Entry 3MM8 (X-ray diffraction, 2.28 A resolution); this record covers chains B and D of the 4 polymer chains in the assembly.

[Chain B]
Name: Sulfite reductase, dissimilatory-type subunit beta
From: Archaeoglobus fulgidus
Notes: EC 1.8.99.3
Reference sequence: Q59110 (DSRB_ARCFU); numbering as in UniProt (aligned over 1-366)
Amino-acid sequence (366 residues; numbered 1 to 366; the number before each row is that of its first residue):
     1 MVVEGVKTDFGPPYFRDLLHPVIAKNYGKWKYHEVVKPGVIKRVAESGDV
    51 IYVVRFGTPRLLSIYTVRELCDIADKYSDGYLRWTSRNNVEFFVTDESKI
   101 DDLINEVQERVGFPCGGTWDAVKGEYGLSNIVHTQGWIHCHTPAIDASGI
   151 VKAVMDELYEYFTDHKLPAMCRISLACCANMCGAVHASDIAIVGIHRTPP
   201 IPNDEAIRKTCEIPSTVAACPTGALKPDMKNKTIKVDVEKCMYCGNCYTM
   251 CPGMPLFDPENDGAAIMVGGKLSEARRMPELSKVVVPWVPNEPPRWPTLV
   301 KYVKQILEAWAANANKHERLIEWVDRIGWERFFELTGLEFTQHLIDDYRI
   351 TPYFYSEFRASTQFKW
Unresolved in the structure: 1-3
UniProt features mapped onto this chain:
  - binding site ([4Fe-4S] cluster): C140, C177, C178, C182, C220, C241, C244, C247
  - binding site (siroheme): C182
Disulfide bonds: C211-C251
Ion coordination: 4Fe-4S cluster Fe site 1: T134, C140, C177, C178, C182; 4Fe-4S cluster Fe site 2: C220, C241, C244, C247
Residues lining bound ligands:
  - 4Fe-4S cluster (SF4), molecule 1: T134, Q135, G136, C140, T142, P143, A176, C177, C178, N180, M181, C182
  - 4Fe-4S cluster (SF4), molecule 2: P200, A219, C220, P221, T222, A224, L225, V236, K240, C241, M242, Y243, C244, G245, N246, C247, L256
  - siroheme (SRM), molecule 1: H33, V35, I41, R43, R55, R83, T85, S86, R87, N89, E91, G117, T118, W119, A121, Y126, S129, M170, R172, A187, K271, L272, S273, A275, R276, R319
  - siroheme (SRM), molecule 2: R60, H133, T134, Q135, H139, C140, H141, T142, N180, M181, C182, G183, T249

[Chain D]
Name: Sulfite reductase, dissimilatory-type subunit alpha
From: Archaeoglobus fulgidus
Notes: EC 1.8.99.3
Reference sequence: Q59109 (DSRA_ARCFU); residues 0-417 here correspond to UniProt positions 1-418 (UniProt number = residue number + 1)
Amino-acid sequence (418 residues; each row starts with the number of its first residue; numbering starts at 0):
     0 MSETPLLDELEKGPWPSFVKEIKKTAELMEKAAAEGKDVKMPKGARGLLK
    50 QLEISYKDKKTHWKHGGIVSVVGYGGGVIGRYSDLGEQIPEVEHFHTMRI
   100 NQPSGWFYSTKALRGLCDVWEKWGSGLTNFHGSTGDIIFLGTRSEYLQPC
   150 FEDLGNLEIPFDIGGSGSDLRTPSACMGPALCEFACYDTLELCYDLTMTY
   200 QDELHRPMWPYKFKIKCAGCPNDCVASKARSDFAIIGTWKDDIKVDQEAV
   250 KEYASWMDIENEVVKLCPTGAIKWDGKELTIDNRECVRCMHCINKMPKAL
   300 KPGDERGATILIGGKAPFVEGAVIGWVAVPFVEVEKPYDEIKEILEAIWD
   350 WWDEEGKFRERIGELIWRKGMREFLKVIGREADVRMVKAPRNNPFMFFEK
   400 DELKPSAYTEELKKRGMW
Unresolved in the structure: 0
Ion coordination: 4Fe-4S cluster Fe site 1: C175, C181, C219, C223; 4Fe-4S cluster Fe site 2: C266, C285, C288, C291
Residues lining bound ligands:
  - 4Fe-4S cluster (SF4), molecule 1: C175, M176, G177, C181, F183, A184, A217, G218, C219, N221, D222, C223
  - 4Fe-4S cluster (SF4), molecule 2: I242, C266, P267, T268, A270, I271, I280, C285, V286, R287, C288, M289, H290, C291
  - siroheme (SRM), molecule 1: I78, R80, T96, R98, G131, S132, T133, G134, I137, L139, G166, R170, Y210, K211, K213, K215, A228, R229, K314, A315, P316, F317, R358, R360
  - siroheme (SRM), molecule 2: W105, C175, M176, C181, E182, F183, N221, D222, C223, A225, N293

[Interface between chain B and chain D]
Pairs across the interface (89; chain B residue first):
  A179(B) with F394(D), hydrophobic
  M181(B) with P393(D)
  I195(B) with P393(D), hydrophobic; M395(D), hydrophobic; F397(D), hydrophobic
  R197(B) with F397(D); E401(D); L402(D)
  T198(B) with Y407(D)
  P199(B) with Y407(D), hydrogen bond (backbone-side chain)
  P200(B) with Y407(D); M416(D)
  I201(B) with Y407(D), hydrogen bond (backbone-side chain); E410(D); L411(D), hydrophobic; R414(D)
  V238(B) with M416(D), hydrophobic
  E239(B) with F396(D)
  K240(B) with F396(D)
  C241(B) with F396(D)
  M242(B) with F394(D), hydrophobic; M395(D); F396(D), hydrophobic
  Y243(B) with M395(D); F396(D), hydrophobic; F397(D), hydrogen bond (side chain-backbone)
  C244(B) with F394(D), hydrophobic
  P255(B) with Y407(D), hydrogen bond (backbone-side chain)
  L256(B) with Y407(D)
  F257(B) with Y407(D)
  D258(B) with S405(D), hydrogen bond; Y407(D); T408(D)
  E260(B) with K403(D); S405(D)
  N261(B) with L402(D); K403(D); S405(D); T408(D)
  M267(B) with N391(D); N392(D)
  L281(B) with N391(D)
  S282(B) with N391(D)
  K283(B) with P389(D); R390(D)
  V284(B) with P389(D); R390(D), hydrogen bond (backbone-backbone); N392(D); P393(D), hydrophobic; M395(D), hydrophobic
  P287(B) with M395(D); F397(D), hydrophobic
  W288(B) with F397(D), hydrophobic; K403(D)
  W329(B) with V383(D), hydrophobic; K387(D); A388(D); P389(D)
  R331(B) with R283(D), hydrogen bond (side chain-backbone); E284(D), salt bridge
  F333(B) with V383(D), hydrophobic
  E334(B) with R283(D), salt bridge
  F340(B) with D382(D); V383(D); V386(D), hydrophobic
  T341(B) with A381(D)
  Q342(B) with R371(D); K375(D); A381(D); E398(D)
  H343(B) with R390(D), hydrogen bond (backbone-side chain); M395(D); F396(D); F397(D); E401(D), salt bridge
  L344(B) with P389(D); R390(D), hydrogen bond (backbone-backbone)
  I345(B) with M370(D), hydrophobic; V386(D), hydrophobic; R390(D)
  D346(B) with R390(D), salt bridge; N391(D); N392(D), hydrogen bond
  D347(B) with R390(D), salt bridge; F394(D); F396(D)
  Y348(B) with N392(D); F394(D), hydrophobic
  R349(B) with E319(D), salt bridge
Other interface residues (no listed pair), chain B (48 interface residues in all): V193, P202, V236, A265, V285, E330
Other interface residues (no listed pair), chain D (36 interface residues in all): W366, R384, P404, W417

[Overview]
Chain B and chain D form an interface of 48 and 36 residues respectively; the contacts include 10 hydrogen
bonds and 6 salt bridges. Polar contacts include R331(B)-E284(D), E334(B)-R283(D) and H343(B)-E401(D). Bound
to chain B: siroheme and 4Fe-4S cluster.
Here chain B is Sulfite reductase, dissimilatory-type subunit beta and chain D is Sulfite reductase,
dissimilatory-type subunit alpha, both from Archaeoglobus fulgidus. Entry 3MM8 (Dissimilatory sulfite
reductase nitrate complex) was determined by X-ray diffraction, deposited together with 3MM5, 3MM6, 3MM7,
3MM9, 3MMA and 3MMB.
